4N61 - chains A and B; structure by X-ray diffraction, 2.60 A resolution.

Chain A:
Protein: Hemagglutinin HA1
From: Influenza A virus
Reference sequence: R4NN21 (R4NN21_9INFA); the construct lacks a stretch of the UniProt sequence and is renumbered around it, so the offset changes along the chain: 11-141 = UniProt 19-149; 143-158 = UniProt 150-165; 159-263 = UniProt 168-272; 265-276 = UniProt 273-284; 1 more segments
Sequence (321 residues; numbered 11 to 330 plus 3 insertion-coded residues; 2 numbers in that range are skipped by the numbering (no residue carries them; nothing is unmodelled there); the number before each row is that of its first residue; a row labelled like 158A-158B holds insertion residues (158A, then the next letters in order)):
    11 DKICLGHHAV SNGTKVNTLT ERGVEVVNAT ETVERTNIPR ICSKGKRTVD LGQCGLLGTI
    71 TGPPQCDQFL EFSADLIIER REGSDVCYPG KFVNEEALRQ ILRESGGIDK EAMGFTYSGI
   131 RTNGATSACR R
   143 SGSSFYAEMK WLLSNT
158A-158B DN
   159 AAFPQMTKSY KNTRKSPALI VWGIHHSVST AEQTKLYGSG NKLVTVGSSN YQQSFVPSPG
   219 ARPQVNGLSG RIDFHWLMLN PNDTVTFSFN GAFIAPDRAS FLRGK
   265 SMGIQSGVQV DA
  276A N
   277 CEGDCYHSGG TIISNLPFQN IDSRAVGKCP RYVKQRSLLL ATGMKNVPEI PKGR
Unresolved in the structure: 328-330
Cystine bridges: Cys52-Cys277, Cys64-Cys76, Cys97-Cys139, Cys281-Cys305
Covalent attachments: N-acetylglucosamine (NAG) linked to Asn38, Asn240
Reported in the primary citation:
  - mutagenesis - L226I, L226Q: increased binding to alpha2-3 SLNLN
  - mutagenesis - L226I, L226Q: abolished binding to alpha2-6 SLNLN

Chain B:
Protein: Hemagglutinin HA2
From: Influenza A virus
Reference sequence: R4NN21 (R4NN21_9INFA); residues 1-172 here correspond to UniProt positions 340-511 (UniProt number = residue number + 339)
Sequence (179 residues; numbered 1 to 179; the number before each row is that of its first residue):
     1 GLFGAIAGFI ENGWEGLIDG WYGFRHQNAQ GEGTAADYKS TQSAIDQITG KLNRLIEKTN
    61 QQFELIDNEF NEVEKQIGNV INWTRDSITE VWSYNAELLV AMENQHTIDL ADSEMDKLYE
   121 RVKRQLRENA EEDGTGCFEI FHKCDDDCMA SIRNNTYDHS KYREEAMQNR IQSGRLVPR
Unresolved in the structure: 1-3, 173-179
Differences from the reference sequence: expression tag (173-179)
Cystine bridges: Cys144-Cys148
Covalent attachments: N-acetylglucosamine (NAG) linked to Asn82

How chain A and chain B interact:
Pairs across the interface (134; chain A residue first):
  Asp11(A) - Gln27(B)
  Asp11(A) - Asn28(B)
  Asp11(A) - Glu139(B)
  Asp11(A) - Ile140(B)  hydrogen bond (backbone-backbone)
  Asp11(A) - His142(B)
  Asp11(A) - Lys143(B)
  Asp11(A) - Cys144(B)  hydrogen bond (side chain-backbone)
  Lys12(A) - Ile6(B)
  Lys12(A) - His26(B)
  Lys12(A) - Gln27(B)  hydrogen bond (backbone-backbone)
  Lys12(A) - Asp133(B)  salt bridge
  Lys12(A) - Cys137(B)
  Lys12(A) - Phe138(B)
  Lys12(A) - Met149(B)
  Ile13(A) - Phe24(B)  hydrophobic
  Ile13(A) - Arg25(B)
  Ile13(A) - Cys137(B)
  Ile13(A) - Phe138(B)  hydrogen bond (backbone-backbone)
  Ile13(A) - Ile152(B)  hydrophobic
  Cys14(A) - Ile6(B)  hydrophobic
  Cys14(A) - Ala7(B)
  Cys14(A) - Trp14(B)
  Cys14(A) - Gly23(B)
  Cys14(A) - Phe24(B)
  Cys14(A) - Arg25(B)  hydrogen bond (backbone-backbone)
  Cys14(A) - Gly136(B)
  Cys14(A) - Cys137(B)  disulfide
  Leu15(A) - Gly8(B)
  Leu15(A) - Phe9(B)  hydrogen bond (backbone-backbone)
  Leu15(A) - Trp14(B)
  Leu15(A) - Gly23(B)
  Leu15(A) - Phe24(B)  hydrophobic
  Leu15(A) - Met115(B)  hydrophobic
  Leu15(A) - Leu118(B)  hydrophobic
  Leu15(A) - Val122(B)  hydrophobic
  Leu15(A) - Gly136(B)  hydrogen bond (backbone-backbone)
  Leu15(A) - Phe138(B)  hydrophobic
  Gly16(A) - Phe9(B)
  Gly16(A) - Trp14(B)
  Gly16(A) - Tyr22(B)
  Gly16(A) - Gly23(B)  hydrogen bond (backbone-backbone)
  Gly16(A) - Met115(B)
  His17(A) - Phe9(B)
  His17(A) - Gly13(B)
  His17(A) - Trp14(B)  hydrogen bond (backbone-backbone)
  His17(A) - Leu17(B)
  His17(A) - Trp21(B)
  His17(A) - Tyr22(B)
  His17(A) - Met115(B)
  His18(A) - Trp14(B)
  His18(A) - Leu17(B)
  His18(A) - Gly20(B)
  His18(A) - Trp21(B)  hydrogen bond (backbone-backbone)
  Ala19(A) - Trp14(B)  hydrogen bond (backbone-backbone)
  Ala19(A) - Glu15(B)
  Val26(A) - Asn104(B)
  Asn27(A) - Ala101(B)
  Asn27(A) - Asn104(B)  hydrogen bond (backbone-side chain)
  Thr28(A) - Ala101(B)
  Thr28(A) - Gln105(B)  hydrogen bond
  Leu29(A) - Ala101(B)
  Leu29(A) - Met102(B)  hydrophobic
  Leu29(A) - Gln105(B)  hydrogen bond (backbone-side chain)
  Thr30(A) - Gln105(B)
  Glu89(A) - Phe70(B)
  Arg90(A) - Phe70(B)
  Arg91(A) - Phe70(B)
  Glu106(A) - Asn68(B)  hydrogen bond
  Glu106(A) - Val73(B)
  Arg109(A) - Asn71(B)
  Gln110(A) - Ile66(B)  hydrogen bond (side chain-backbone)
  Arg113(A) - Leu65(B)
  Arg113(A) - Asn68(B)
  Lys263(A) - Gln62(B)  hydrogen bond
  Met266(A) - Gln62(B)
  Met266(A) - Phe63(B)
  Met266(A) - Glu64(B)
  Gln269(A) - Asn68(B)  hydrogen bond
  Gln269(A) - Glu69(B)  hydrogen bond (side chain-backbone)
  Gln269(A) - Phe70(B)
  Ser284(A) - Glu69(B)  hydrogen bond
  Ser290(A) - Lys58(B)  hydrogen bond (backbone-side chain)
  Asn291(A) - Ile56(B)
  Asn291(A) - Lys58(B)  hydrogen bond
  Pro293(A) - Leu55(B)
  Phe294(A) - Ala96(B)  hydrophobic
  Ser299(A) - Arg85(B)
  Arg300(A) - Asp67(B)  salt bridge
  Arg300(A) - Glu69(B)  salt bridge
  Arg300(A) - Arg85(B)
  Val302(A) - Phe63(B)
  Val302(A) - Glu64(B)
  Val302(A) - Leu65(B)  hydrophobic
  Gly303(A) - Gln62(B)
  Gly303(A) - Phe63(B)  hydrogen bond (backbone-backbone)
  Cys305(A) - Thr59(B)
  Arg307(A) - Trp92(B)
  Tyr308(A) - Thr89(B)
  Tyr308(A) - Trp92(B)
  Val309(A) - Trp92(B)
  Val309(A) - Ser93(B)
  Val309(A) - Ala96(B)  hydrophobic
  Lys310(A) - Glu90(B)  salt bridge
  Lys310(A) - Ser93(B)  hydrogen bond (backbone-side chain)
  Gln311(A) - Ser93(B)  hydrogen bond (side chain-backbone)
  Gln311(A) - Glu97(B)  hydrogen bond
  Leu314(A) - Ala96(B)  hydrophobic
  Leu314(A) - Glu97(B)
  Leu315(A) - Val100(B)
  Leu315(A) - Asn104(B)  hydrogen bond (backbone-side chain)
  Leu316(A) - Leu52(B)  hydrophobic
  Leu316(A) - Leu55(B)  hydrophobic
  Leu316(A) - Glu103(B)
  Leu316(A) - Asn104(B)
  Ala317(A) - Asn104(B)  hydrogen bond (backbone-side chain)
  Ala317(A) - Thr107(B)
  Thr318(A) - Trp21(B)
  Thr318(A) - Ile48(B)
  Thr318(A) - Leu52(B)
  Gly319(A) - Thr107(B)
  Met320(A) - Trp21(B)  hydrophobic
  Met320(A) - Tyr22(B)
  Met320(A) - Ala111(B)  hydrophobic
  Val323(A) - Asn12(B)
  Val323(A) - Gly13(B)  hydrogen bond (backbone-backbone)
  Pro324(A) - Asn12(B)
  Pro324(A) - Gly13(B)
  Glu325(A) - Asn12(B)
  Glu325(A) - Gly13(B)
  Glu325(A) - Trp14(B)
  Glu325(A) - Glu15(B)  hydrogen bond (side chain-backbone)
  Glu325(A) - Arg25(B)  salt bridge
  Ile326(A) - Glu11(B)
  Ile326(A) - Asn12(B)
Also at the interface, not in a pair above, chain A (61 interface residues in all): Val20, Ser21, Val34, Val36, Thr42, Glu105, Gly267, Ile268, Ser270, Lys304, Lys321
Also at the interface, not in a pair above, chain B (74 interface residues in all): Gly16, Ala29, Asn60, Gln61, Leu98, Leu99, Ile108, Tyr119, Leu126
Inter-chain disulfides: Cys14(A)-Cys137(B)

In short:
The interface between chain A and chain B involves 61 residues on one side and 74 on the other, with 1
disulfide bond, 30 hydrogen bonds and 5 salt bridges. Polar pairs include Lys12(A)-Asp133(B),
Arg300(A)-Asp67(B) and Arg300(A)-Glu69(B). The paper reports that L226I and L226Q of chain A increase binding
to alpha2-3 SLNLN; L226I and L226Q of chain A abolish binding to alpha2-6 SLNLN.
Here chain A is Hemagglutinin HA1 and chain B is Hemagglutinin HA2, both from Influenza A virus. Entry 4N61
(Crystal structure of hemagglutinin from an H7N9 influenza virus in complex with LSTa, extended soaking) was
determined by X-ray diffraction (same publication as 4N5J, 4N5K, 4N60, 4N62, 4N63 and 4N64).
